Entry 8G1W (X-ray diffraction, 1.20 A resolution); this record covers chains A and L of the 3 polymer chains in the assembly.

[Chain A]
Molecule: Suppressor of tumorigenicity 14 protein
From: Homo sapiens
Notes: EC 3.4.21.109
UniProt: Q9Y5Y6 (ST14_HUMAN); residues 615-855 here = UniProt positions 615-855
Chain sequence (241 residues; each row starts with the number of its first residue):
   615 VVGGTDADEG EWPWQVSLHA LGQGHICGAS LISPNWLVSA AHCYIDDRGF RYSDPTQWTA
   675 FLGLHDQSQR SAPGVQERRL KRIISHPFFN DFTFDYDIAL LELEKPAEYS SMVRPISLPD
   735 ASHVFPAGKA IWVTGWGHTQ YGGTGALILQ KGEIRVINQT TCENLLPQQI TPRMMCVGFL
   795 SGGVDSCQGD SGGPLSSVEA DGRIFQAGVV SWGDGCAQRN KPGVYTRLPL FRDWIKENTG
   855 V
Unresolved in the structure: 814
Disulfides: Cys641-Cys657, Cys776-Cys790, Cys801-Cys830
Differences from the reference sequence: engineered mutation Ser731 (Cys in Q9Y5Y6)

[Chain L]
Molecule: Cyclic peptide inhibitor (ACE)Y(DTR)(NLE)(KCM)
Chain sequence (5 residues; each row starts with the number of its first residue):
     1 XYWLX
Covalent attachments: covalent link Tyr2-Leu4
Modified positions: ACE (acetyl group) at position 1, KCM (N-[(4S,5S)-4-amino-5-(1,3-benzothiazol-2-yl)-5-hydroxypentyl]guanidine) at position 5; Trp3 (D-tryptophan; DTR); Leu4 (norleucine; NLE)

[How chain A and chain L interact]
Contacting residue pairs (30):
  Ile640(A) - KCM_5(L)
  Cys641(A) - KCM_5(L)
  His656(A) - Leu4(L)
  His656(A) - KCM_5(L)
  Phe708(A) - Leu4(L)
  Tyr755(A) - Tyr2(L)
  Gln783(A) - Trp3(L)
  Asp799(A) - KCM_5(L)
  Ser800(A) - KCM_5(L)
  Cys801(A) - KCM_5(L)
  Gln802(A) - Tyr2(L)
  Gln802(A) - Trp3(L)
  Gln802(A) - Leu4(L)  hydrogen bond (side chain-backbone)
  Gln802(A) - KCM_5(L)
  Gly803(A) - KCM_5(L)
  Asp804(A) - KCM_5(L)
  Ser805(A) - KCM_5(L)  covalent bond
  Val824(A) - KCM_5(L)
  Ser825(A) - KCM_5(L)
  Trp826(A) - Trp3(L)
  Trp826(A) - KCM_5(L)
  Gly827(A) - Tyr2(L)
  Gly827(A) - Trp3(L)  hydrogen bond (backbone-backbone)
  Gly827(A) - KCM_5(L)
  Asp828(A) - Tyr2(L)
  Asp828(A) - Trp3(L)
  Gly829(A) - Tyr2(L)  hydrogen bond (backbone-backbone)
  Gly829(A) - KCM_5(L)
  Cys830(A) - KCM_5(L)
  Gly837(A) - KCM_5(L)
Interface residues without a listed pair, chain A (23 interface residues in all): Cys657, Val838

[Overview]
The interface between chain A and chain L involves 23 residues on one side and 4 on the other, with 1 covalent
bond and 3 hydrogen bonds. Among the polar pairs are Gln802(A)-Leu4(L), Gly827(A)-Trp3(L) and
Gly829(A)-Tyr2(L).
Here chain A is Suppressor of tumorigenicity 14 protein (Homo sapiens) and chain L is Cyclic peptide inhibitor
(ACE)Y(DTR)(NLE)(KCM). Entry 8G1W (Crystal Structure Matriptase (C731S) in Complex with Inhibitor VD4162B) was
determined by X-ray diffraction.
